PDB entry 2FIO | X-ray diffraction, 2.70 A resolution | chains D and A of the 4 polymer chains in the assembly

# Chain D
Molecule: 41-nt DNA strand
Sequence (41 nucleotides; each row starts with the number of its first residue):
     1 TAACTTTTTGCAAGACTTTTTTATAAAATGTTGACGTTTTT

# Chain A
Name: Late genes activator
Source organism: Bacillus phage phi29
Reference sequence: P03682 (VG4_BPPH2); residues 2-124 here = UniProt positions 2-124
Amino-acid sequence (123 residues; each row starts with the number of its first residue):
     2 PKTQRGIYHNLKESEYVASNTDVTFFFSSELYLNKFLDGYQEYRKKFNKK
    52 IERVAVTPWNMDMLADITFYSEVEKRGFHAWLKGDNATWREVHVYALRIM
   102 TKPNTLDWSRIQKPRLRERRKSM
Curated features (UniProtKB/Swiss-Prot):
  - DNA-binding region: Arg-77 to Tyr-96 (H-T-H motif)
  - site: Arg-120 (Interaction with host RNA polymerase and activation of the phi29 late A3 promoter)
  - mutagenesis: Arg-116 (R116E: No effect on transcription activation from the A3 promoter and on transcription repression from the A2c promoter. No effect on the interaction with host RNAP), Leu-117 (L117A: 60% loss of transcription activation from the A3 promoter and 60% loss of transcription repression from the A2c promoter. Poor interaction with host RNAP), Glu-119 (E119Q: No effect on transcription activation from the A3 promoter and on transcription repression from the A2c promoter. No effect on the interaction with host RNAP), Arg-120 (R120Q: 80% loss of transcription activation from the A3 promoter and 80% loss of transcription repression from the A2c promoter. Complete loss of interaction with host RNAP)

# How chain D and chain A interact
Pairs across the interface - 16 pairs, chain D then chain A:
  DT18(D) / Arg-54(A)  hydrogen bond to the phosphate
  DT19(D) / Lys-51(A)  salt bridge to the phosphate
  DT19(D) / Arg-54(A)  salt bridge to the phosphate
  DA28(D) / Leu-32(A)  phosphate contact
  DT29(D) / Arg-6(A)  sugar contact
  DT29(D) / Ile-8(A)  phosphate contact
  DT29(D) / Ser-30(A)  phosphate contact
  DT29(D) / Leu-32(A)  phosphate contact
  DT29(D) / Arg-77(A)  salt bridge to the phosphate
  DG30(D) / Thr-4(A)  hydrogen bond to the phosphate
  DG30(D) / Arg-6(A)  hydrogen bond to the base
  DG30(D) / Ile-8(A)  phosphate contact
  DG30(D) / His-10(A)  salt bridge to the phosphate
  DT31(D) / Gln-5(A)  base contact
  DT31(D) / Arg-6(A)  base contact
  DT32(D) / Gln-5(A)  hydrogen bond to the base

# Summary
7 residues of chain D face 10 of chain A across their interface, with 4 hydrogen bonds and 4 salt bridges.
Polar contacts include DG30(D)/Arg-6(A), DT32(D)/Gln-5(A) and DT18(D)/Arg-54(A). UniProt lists 4 mutagenesis
sites on chain A.
Here chain D is a 41-nt DNA strand and chain A is Late genes activator (Bacillus phage phi29). Entry 2FIO
(Phage phi29 transcription regulator p4-DNA complex) was determined by X-ray diffraction.
